Entry 8TMZ (X-ray diffraction, 1.80 A resolution); this record covers chains L and A of the 3 polymer chains in the assembly.

# Chain L
Molecule: Neutralizing antibody CHM-27 Light Chain
Source organism: Macaca mulatta
Notes: antibody fragment or engineered binder
Chain sequence (216 residues; row label = number of the first residue in the row; numbering starts at 0):
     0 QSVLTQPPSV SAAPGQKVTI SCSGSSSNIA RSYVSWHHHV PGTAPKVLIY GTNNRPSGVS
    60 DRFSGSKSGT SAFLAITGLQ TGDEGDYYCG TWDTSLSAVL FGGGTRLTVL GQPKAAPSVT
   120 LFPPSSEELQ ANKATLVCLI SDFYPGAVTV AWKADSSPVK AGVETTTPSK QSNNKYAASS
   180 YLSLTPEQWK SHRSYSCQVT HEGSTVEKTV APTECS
Disordered / not traced: 0, 213-215
Cystine bridges: C21-C88, C137-C196

# Chain A
Molecule: Stem helix peptide of Spike glycoprotein
UniProt: A0A0U2MN53 (A0A0U2MN53_MERS); residue numbers follow UniProt; this construct covers 1221-1247
Chain sequence (27 residues; each row starts with the number of its first residue):
  1221 PLLGNSTGID FQDELDEFFK NVSTSIP
Disordered / not traced: 1221-1227, 1243-1247

# How chain L and chain A interact
Residue-residue contacts - 18 pairs, chain L then chain A:
  A29(L) - N1241(A)
  R30(L) - D1236(A)  hydrogen bond (side chain-backbone)
  R30(L) - F1239(A)
  R30(L) - K1240(A)
  R30(L) - N1241(A)  hydrogen bond (backbone-backbone)
  S31(L) - F1239(A)
  S31(L) - N1241(A)
  Y32(L) - F1238(A)
  Y32(L) - F1239(A)  hydrogen bond (backbone-backbone)
  Y32(L) - K1240(A)
  Y32(L) - N1241(A)
  T51(L) - N1241(A)  hydrogen bond
  K66(L) - N1241(A)  hydrogen bond (side chain-backbone)
  W91(L) - L1235(A)  hydrophobic
  W91(L) - D1236(A)  hydrogen bond
  W91(L) - F1239(A)  hydrophobic
  T93(L) - D1236(A)
  S96(L) - Q1232(A)  hydrogen bond
Interface residues without a listed pair, chain A (8 interface residues in all): E1237

# In short
The interface between chain L and chain A involves 9 residues on one side and 8 on the other, with 7 hydrogen
bonds. Polar contacts include R30(L)-D1236(A), T51(L)-N1241(A) and K66(L)-N1241(A).
Chain L is Neutralizing antibody CHM-27 Light Chain (Macaca mulatta) and chain A is Stem helix peptide of
Spike glycoprotein; the structure, Crystal structure of MERS-CoV spike stem helix peptide in complex with
neutralizing antibody CHM-27, was determined by X-ray diffraction.
